Entry 5ZWZ (X-ray diffraction, 2.00 A resolution); this record covers chain A.

== Chain A ==
Molecule: Agenet domain-containing protein
From: Arabidopsis thaliana
Reference sequence: Q500V5 (Q500V5_ARATH); numbering as in UniProt (aligned over 198-364)
Amino-acid sequence (167 residues; each row starts with the number of its first residue):
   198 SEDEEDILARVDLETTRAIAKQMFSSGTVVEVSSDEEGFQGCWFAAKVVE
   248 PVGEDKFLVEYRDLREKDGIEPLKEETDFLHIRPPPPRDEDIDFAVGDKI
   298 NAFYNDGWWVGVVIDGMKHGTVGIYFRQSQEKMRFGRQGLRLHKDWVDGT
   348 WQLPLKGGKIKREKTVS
Not modelled in the structure: 198-205, 352-364
Modified positions: Mse220 (selenomethionine; parent Met); Mse314 (selenomethionine; parent Met); Mse330 (selenomethionine; parent Met)
Swiss-Prot annotation at these positions:
  - mutagenesis: Y301 (Y301A: Impaired H3K9me2 binding; when associated with A-306. Disrupted H3K9me2 binding; when associated with A-129; A-134; A-306; A-461 and A-466), W306 (W306A: Impaired H3K9me2 binding; when associated with A-301. Disrupted H3K9me2 binding; when associated with A-129; A-134; A-301; A-461 and A-466)

== In short ==
From UniProt: 2 mutagenesis sites.
Chain A is Agenet domain-containing protein (Arabidopsis thaliana); the structure, Crystal structure of
Arabidopsis thaliana AGDP1 AGD34, was determined by X-ray diffraction together with 5ZWX from the same study.
